Entry 7RIQ (X-ray diffraction, 3.00 A resolution); this record covers chains A and B of the 13 polymer chains in the assembly.

== Chain A ==
Molecule: DNA-directed RNA polymerase II subunit RPB1
Source organism: Saccharomyces cerevisiae (strain ATCC 204508 / S288c)
Notes: EC 2.7.7.6
UniProt: P04050 (RPB1_YEAST); numbering as in UniProt (aligned over 1-1733)
Amino-acid sequence (1733 residues; row label = number of the first residue in the row):
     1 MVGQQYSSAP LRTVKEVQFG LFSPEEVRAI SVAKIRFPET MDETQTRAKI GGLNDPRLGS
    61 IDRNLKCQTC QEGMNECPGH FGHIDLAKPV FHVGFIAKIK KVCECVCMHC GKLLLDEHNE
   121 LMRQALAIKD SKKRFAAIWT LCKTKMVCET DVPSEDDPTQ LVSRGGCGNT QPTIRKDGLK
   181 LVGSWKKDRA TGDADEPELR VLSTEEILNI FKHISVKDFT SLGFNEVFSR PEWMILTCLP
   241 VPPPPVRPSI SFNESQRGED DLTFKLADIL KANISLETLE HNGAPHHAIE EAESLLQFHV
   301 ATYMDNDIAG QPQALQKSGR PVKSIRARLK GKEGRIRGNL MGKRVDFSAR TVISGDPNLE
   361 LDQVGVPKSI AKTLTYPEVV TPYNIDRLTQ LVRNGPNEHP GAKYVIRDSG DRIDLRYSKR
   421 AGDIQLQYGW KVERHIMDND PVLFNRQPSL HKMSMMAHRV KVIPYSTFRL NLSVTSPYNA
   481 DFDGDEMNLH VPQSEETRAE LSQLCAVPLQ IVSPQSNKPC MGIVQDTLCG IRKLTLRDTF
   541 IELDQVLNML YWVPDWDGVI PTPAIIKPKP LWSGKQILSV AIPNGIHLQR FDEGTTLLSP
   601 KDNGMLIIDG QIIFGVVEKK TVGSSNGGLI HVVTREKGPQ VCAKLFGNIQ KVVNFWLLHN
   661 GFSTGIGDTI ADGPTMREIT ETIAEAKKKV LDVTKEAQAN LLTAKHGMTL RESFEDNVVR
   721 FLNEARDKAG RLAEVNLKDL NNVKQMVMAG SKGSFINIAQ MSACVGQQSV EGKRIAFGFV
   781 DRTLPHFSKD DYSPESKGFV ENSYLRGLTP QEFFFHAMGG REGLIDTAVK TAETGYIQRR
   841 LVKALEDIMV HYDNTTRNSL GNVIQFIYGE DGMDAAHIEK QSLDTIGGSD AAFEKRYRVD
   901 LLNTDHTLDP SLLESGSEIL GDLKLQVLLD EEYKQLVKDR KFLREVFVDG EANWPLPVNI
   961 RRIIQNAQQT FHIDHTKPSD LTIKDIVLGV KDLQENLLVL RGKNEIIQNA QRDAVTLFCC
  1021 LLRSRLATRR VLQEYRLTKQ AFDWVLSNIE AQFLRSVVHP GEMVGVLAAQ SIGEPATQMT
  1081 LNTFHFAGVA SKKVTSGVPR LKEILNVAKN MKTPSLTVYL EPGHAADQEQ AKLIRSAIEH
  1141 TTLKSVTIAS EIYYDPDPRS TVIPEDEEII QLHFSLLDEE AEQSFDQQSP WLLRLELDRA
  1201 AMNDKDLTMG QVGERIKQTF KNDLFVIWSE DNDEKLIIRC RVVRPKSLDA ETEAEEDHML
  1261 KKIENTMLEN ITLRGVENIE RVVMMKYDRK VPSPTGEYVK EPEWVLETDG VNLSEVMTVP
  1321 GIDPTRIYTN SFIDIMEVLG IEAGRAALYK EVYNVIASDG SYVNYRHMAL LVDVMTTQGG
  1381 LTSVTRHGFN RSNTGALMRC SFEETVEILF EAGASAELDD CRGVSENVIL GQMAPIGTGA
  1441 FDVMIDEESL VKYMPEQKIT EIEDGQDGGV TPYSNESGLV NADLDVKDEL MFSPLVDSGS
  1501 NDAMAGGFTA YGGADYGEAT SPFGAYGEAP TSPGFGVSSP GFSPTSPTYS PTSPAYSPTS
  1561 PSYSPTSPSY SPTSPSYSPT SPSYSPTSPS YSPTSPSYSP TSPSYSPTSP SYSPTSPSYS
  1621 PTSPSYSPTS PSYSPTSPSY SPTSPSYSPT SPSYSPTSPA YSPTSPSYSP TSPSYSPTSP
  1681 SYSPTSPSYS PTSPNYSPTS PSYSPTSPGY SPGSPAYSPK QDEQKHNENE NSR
Disordered / not traced: 1-2, 154-160, 187-198, 250-256, 1082-1091, 1177-1187, 1447-1733
Metal / ion sites: Zn2+ site 1: C67, C70, C77, H80; Zn2+ site 2: C107, C110, C148; Mg2+: D483 (shared with 1 residue of chain R)
Curated features (UniProtKB/Swiss-Prot):
  - region: P248 to D260 (Lid loop), N306 to K323 (Rudder loop), P810 to E822 (Bridging helix)
  - binding site (Zn(2+)): C67, C70, C77, H80, C107, C110, C148, C167
  - binding site (Mg(2+)): D481, D483, D485
  - modified residue: T1471 (Phosphothreonine)
  - cross-link (Glycyl lysine isopeptide (Lys-Gly)): K695 (interchain with G-Cter in ubiquitin), K1246 (interchain with G-Cter in ubiquitin), K1350 (interchain with G-Cter in ubiquitin)
  - natural variant: S1653 to P1659 (deletion: In strain: A364A)
  - mutagenesis: K1246 (K1246R: Impairs ubiquitination during transcription stress)

== Chain B ==
Molecule: DNA-directed RNA polymerase II subunit RPB2
Source organism: Saccharomyces cerevisiae (strain ATCC 204508 / S288c)
Notes: EC 2.7.7.6
UniProt: P08518 (RPB2_YEAST); residue numbers follow UniProt; this construct covers 1-1224
Amino-acid sequence (1224 residues; numbered 1 to 1224; the number before each row is that of its first residue):
     1 MSDLANSEKY YDEDPYGFED ESAPITAEDS WAVISAFFRE KGLVSQQLDS FNQFVDYTLQ
    61 DIICEDSTLI LEQLAQHTTE SDNISRKYEI SFGKIYVTKP MVNESDGVTH ALYPQEARLR
   121 NLTYSSGLFV DVKKRTYEAI DVPGRELKYE LIAEESEDDS ESGKVFIGRL PIMLRSKNCY
   181 LSEATESDLY KLKECPFDMG GYFIINGSEK VLIAQERSAG NIVQVFKKAA PSPISHVAEI
   241 RSALEKGSRF ISTLQVKLYG REGSSARTIK ATLPYIKQDI PIVIIFRALG IIPDGEILEH
   301 ICYDVNDWQM LEMLKPCVED GFVIQDRETA LDFIGRRGTA LGIKKEKRIQ YAKDILQKEF
   361 LPHITQLEGF ESRKAFFLGY MINRLLLCAL DRKDQDDRDH FGKKRLDLAG PLLAQLFKTL
   421 FKKLTKDIFR YMQRTVEEAH DFNMKLAINA KTITSGLKYA LATGNWGEQK KAMSSRAGVS
   481 QVLNRYTYSS TLSHLRRTNT PIGRDGKLAK PRQLHNTHWG LVCPAETPEG QACGLVKNLS
   541 LMSCISVGTD PMPIITFLSE WGMEPLEDYV PHQSPDATRV FVNGVWHGVH RNPARLMETL
   601 RTLRRKGDIN PEVSMIRDIR EKELKIFTDA GRVYRPLFIV EDDESLGHKE LKVRKGHIAK
   661 LMATEYQDIE GGFEDVEEYT WSSLLNEGLV EYIDAEEEES ILIAMQPEDL EPAEANEEND
   721 LDVDPAKRIR VSHHATTFTH CEIHPSMILG VAASIIPFPD HNQSPRNTYQ SAMGKQAMGV
   781 FLTNYNVRMD TMANILYYPQ KPLGTTRAME YLKFRELPAG QNAIVAIACY SGYNQEDSMI
   841 MNQSSIDRGL FRSLFFRSYM DQEKKYGMSI TETFEKPQRT NTLRMKHGTY DKLDDDGLIA
   901 PGVRVSGEDV IIGKTTPISP DEEELGQRTA YHSKRDASTP LRSTENGIVD QVLVTTNQDG
   961 LKFVKVRVRT TKIPQIGDKF ASRHGQKGTI GITYRREDMP FTAEGIVPDL IINPHAIPSR
  1021 MTVAHLIECL LSKVAALSGN EGDASPFTDI TVEGISKLLR EHGYQSRGFE VMYNGHTGKK
  1081 LMAQIFFGPT YYQRLRHMVD DKIHARARGP MQVLTRQPVE GRSRDGGLRF GEMERDCMIA
  1141 HGAASFLKER LMEASDAFRV HICGICGLMT VIAKLNHNQF ECKGCDNKID IYQIHIPYAA
  1201 KLLFQELMAM NITPRLYTDR SRDF
Disordered / not traced: 1-19, 75-85, 139-161, 338-344, 439-445, 504-507, 644-646, 669-675, 715-720, 920-929, 1222-1224
Metal / ion sites: Zn2+: C1163, C1166, C1182, C1185

== Interface between chain A and chain B ==
Contacting residue pairs (393; chain A residue first):
  Q4(A) - F1158(B)
  Q4(A) - R1159(B)  hydrogen bond (side chain-backbone)
  Q5(A) - R1159(B)  hydrogen bond (backbone-side chain)
  Q5(A) - L1175(B)
  Y6(A) - L1175(B)
  S7(A) - H1161(B)  hydrogen bond
  S7(A) - L1175(B)
  S7(A) - F1180(B)
  S7(A) - Q1193(B)
  S8(A) - N1178(B)
  S8(A) - F1180(B)
  A9(A) - F1180(B)
  A9(A) - I1191(B)  hydrophobic
  A9(A) - Q1193(B)  hydrogen bond (backbone-side chain)
  P10(A) - I1191(B)
  P10(A) - Y1192(B)
  P10(A) - Q1193(B)  hydrogen bond (backbone-backbone)
  L11(A) - Q1193(B)
  L11(A) - H1195(B)
  R12(A) - Y1192(B)
  R12(A) - Q1193(B)  hydrogen bond (backbone-backbone)
  R12(A) - I1194(B)
  R12(A) - T1218(B)
  T13(A) - T1218(B)
  V14(A) - I1194(B)  hydrophobic
  V14(A) - L1216(B)  hydrophobic
  V14(A) - Y1217(B)
  K15(A) - Y1217(B)  hydrogen bond (backbone-backbone)
  K15(A) - T1218(B)
  K15(A) - R1220(B)
  E16(A) - R1215(B)
  E16(A) - L1216(B)
  E16(A) - Y1217(B)  hydrogen bond (backbone-backbone)
  E16(A) - R1220(B)
  E16(A) - S1221(B)  hydrogen bond (side chain-backbone)
  V17(A) - R1215(B)
  V17(A) - L1216(B)  hydrophobic
  Q18(A) - T1213(B)
  Q18(A) - R1215(B)  hydrogen bond (backbone-backbone)
  F19(A) - T1213(B)
  G20(A) - I1212(B)
  G20(A) - T1213(B)  hydrogen bond (backbone-backbone)
  L21(A) - N1211(B)
  L21(A) - T1213(B)
  F22(A) - L1168(B)  hydrophobic
  F22(A) - M1208(B)  hydrophobic
  F22(A) - N1211(B)  hydrogen bond (backbone-backbone)
  F22(A) - T1213(B)
  E26(A) - C1166(B)
  E26(A) - R1215(B)  salt bridge
  A29(A) - K1183(B)
  A29(A) - G1184(B)
  I30(A) - T1170(B)
  I30(A) - K1183(B)
  S31(A) - K1183(B)
  V32(A) - K1183(B)
  T69(A) - I1172(B)
  T69(A) - K1174(B)
  E72(A) - N1176(B)  hydrogen bond
  M74(A) - R1116(B)  hydrogen bond (backbone-side chain)
  N75(A) - R1116(B)
  N75(A) - F1158(B)
  E76(A) - F1158(B)
  E76(A) - R1159(B)  salt bridge
  G79(A) - K1201(B)
  G79(A) - Q1205(B)
  H80(A) - I1172(B)
  F81(A) - Q1205(B)
  F81(A) - M1208(B)  hydrophobic
  F81(A) - A1209(B)
  H92(A) - M1210(B)  hydrogen bond (side chain-backbone)
  P240(A) - M1208(B)
  P240(A) - A1209(B)
  P243(A) - Q1205(B)
  P245(A) - L1114(B)
  P245(A) - Y1198(B)
  P245(A) - K1201(B)
  V246(A) - L1114(B)
  V246(A) - Q1205(B)
  V246(A) - E1206(B)
  P248(A) - L1114(B)
  Y303(A) - A1209(B)
  M304(A) - A1209(B)
  M304(A) - M1210(B)  hydrophobic
  I325(A) - M1210(B)  hydrophobic
  R328(A) - L1114(B)
  R328(A) - E1206(B)
  L329(A) - L1203(B)  hydrophobic
  L329(A) - E1206(B)
  R335(A) - L1114(B)
  R335(A) - L1202(B)
  R335(A) - E1206(B)  salt bridge
  I336(A) - L1203(B)  hydrophobic
  R337(A) - R1129(B)  hydrogen bond (backbone-side chain)
  R337(A) - E1132(B)  salt bridge
  G338(A) - R1129(B)  hydrogen bond (backbone-side chain)
  N339(A) - Q1117(B)  hydrogen bond (backbone-side chain)
  N339(A) - A1199(B)
  L340(A) - A1199(B)  hydrophobic
  L340(A) - A1200(B)
  L340(A) - L1203(B)  hydrophobic
  M341(A) - E1132(B)
  M341(A) - R1135(B)
  G342(A) - R1129(B)  hydrogen bond (backbone-side chain)
  G342(A) - F1130(B)
  K343(A) - Q1117(B)
  K343(A) - R1129(B)
  K343(A) - F1130(B)  hydrogen bond (backbone-backbone)
  K343(A) - L1151(B)  hydrogen bond (side chain-backbone)
  K343(A) - S1155(B)
  K343(A) - D1156(B)  salt bridge
  K343(A) - P1197(B)
  R344(A) - P1118(B)
  R344(A) - V1119(B)
  R344(A) - E1120(B)
  R344(A) - G1127(B)  hydrogen bond (side chain-backbone)
  R344(A) - L1128(B)
  R344(A) - R1129(B)
  R344(A) - S1155(B)  hydrogen bond (backbone-side chain)
  V345(A) - P1118(B)
  V345(A) - G1127(B)
  V345(A) - L1128(B)  hydrogen bond (backbone-backbone)
  V345(A) - F1130(B)  hydrophobic
  V345(A) - R1150(B)
  V345(A) - A1154(B)
  D346(A) - R1106(B)  salt bridge
  D346(A) - R1108(B)
  D346(A) - G1109(B)
  D346(A) - M1111(B)
  D346(A) - P1118(B)
  D346(A) - R1150(B)  hydrogen bond (backbone-side chain)
  D346(A) - A1154(B)  hydrogen bond (backbone-backbone)
  F347(A) - R1106(B)  hydrogen bond (backbone-backbone)
  F347(A) - A1107(B)  hydrophobic
  F347(A) - R1150(B)  hydrogen bond (backbone-side chain)
  S348(A) - A1105(B)
  S348(A) - R1106(B)  hydrogen bond (backbone-backbone)
  S348(A) - L1128(B)  hydrogen bond (side chain-backbone)
  A349(A) - H1104(B)
  A349(A) - A1105(B)  hydrophobic
  A349(A) - L1128(B)
  R350(A) - K1102(B)
  R350(A) - I1103(B)
  R350(A) - H1104(B)  hydrogen bond (backbone-backbone)
  R350(A) - L1128(B)
  T351(A) - V1099(B)
  T351(A) - I1103(B)
  V352(A) - K1102(B)
  G355(A) - Y833(B)
  D356(A) - Y833(B)  hydrogen bond
  P357(A) - S831(B)
  P357(A) - G832(B)
  P357(A) - Y833(B)
  N358(A) - Y833(B)  hydrogen bond
  T373(A) - A1105(B)
  T373(A) - A1107(B)
  L374(A) - R1106(B)
  Y404(A) - R1108(B)
  R412(A) - R1108(B)
  E433(A) - R1108(B)  salt bridge
  L443(A) - M1138(B)  hydrophobic
  L443(A) - F1146(B)  hydrophobic
  N445(A) - E1134(B)
  Q447(A) - R1129(B)
  Q447(A) - E1134(B)  hydrogen bond
  S449(A) - M1133(B)
  S449(A) - E1134(B)  hydrogen bond
  S449(A) - C1137(B)
  H451(A) - C1137(B)  hydrogen bond (backbone-side chain)
  K452(A) - A1140(B)  hydrogen bond (side chain-backbone)
  K452(A) - H1141(B)  hydrogen bond (backbone-side chain)
  M455(A) - F1130(B)  hydrophobic
  M455(A) - E1134(B)
  M455(A) - C1137(B)  hydrophobic
  M455(A) - M1138(B)  hydrophobic
  M455(A) - H1141(B)  hydrogen bond (backbone-side chain)
  Y465(A) - I976(B)  hydrophobic
  S466(A) - Q975(B)  hydrogen bond
  S466(A) - V1099(B)
  S466(A) - D1100(B)  hydrogen bond
  S466(A) - I1103(B)
  T467(A) - I976(B)
  T467(A) - G977(B)
  R469(A) - Y833(B)
  R469(A) - I976(B)
  R469(A) - G991(B)  hydrogen bond (side chain-backbone)
  L472(A) - Q835(B)
  T475(A) - E836(B)  hydrogen bond
  D481(A) - E836(B)
  D481(A) - D837(B)
  F482(A) - Q835(B)
  F482(A) - E836(B)  hydrogen bond (backbone-backbone)
  F482(A) - D837(B)
  F482(A) - S838(B)  hydrogen bond (backbone-backbone)
  F482(A) - G988(B)
  F482(A) - T989(B)  hydrogen bond (backbone-backbone)
  D483(A) - K979(B)
  D483(A) - K987(B)  salt bridge
  D483(A) - G988(B)
  D483(A) - T989(B)
  G484(A) - T989(B)
  E486(A) - K1102(B)  salt bridge
  N488(A) - L1128(B)
  H490(A) - F1130(B)
  H490(A) - R1150(B)  hydrogen bond
  V491(A) - R1150(B)  hydrogen bond (backbone-side chain)
  P492(A) - E1149(B)
  Q493(A) - E1149(B)  hydrogen bond (backbone-side chain)
  S494(A) - E1149(B)  hydrogen bond
  T497(A) - F1146(B)
  T497(A) - E1149(B)  hydrogen bond
  E500(A) - A1143(B)
  E500(A) - A1144(B)
  E500(A) - S1145(B)  hydrogen bond
  E500(A) - F1146(B)  hydrogen bond (side chain-backbone)
  L501(A) - F1146(B)  hydrophobic
  C505(A) - H1141(B)
  Q510(A) - H1141(B)
  Q525(A) - Q835(B)
  Q525(A) - E836(B)  hydrogen bond
  Q525(A) - N1013(B)
  Q525(A) - H1015(B)  hydrogen bond (backbone-side chain)
  D526(A) - C829(B)  hydrogen bond
  D526(A) - G832(B)
  D526(A) - Q835(B)
  D526(A) - N1013(B)  hydrogen bond
  D526(A) - H1015(B)  salt bridge
  C529(A) - H1015(B)
  N654(A) - Q835(B)
  L658(A) - Y830(B)  hydrophobic
  L658(A) - S831(B)
  L658(A) - N1074(B)  hydrogen bond (backbone-side chain)
  L658(A) - L1081(B)
  H659(A) - N1074(B)  hydrogen bond
  H659(A) - T1077(B)
  N660(A) - L1081(B)
  N660(A) - M1082(B)  hydrogen bond (backbone-backbone)
  N660(A) - A1083(B)  hydrogen bond (backbone-backbone)
  G661(A) - A1083(B)
  F662(A) - I827(B)
  F662(A) - A828(B)
  F662(A) - C829(B)  hydrogen bond (backbone-backbone)
  F662(A) - P1014(B)
  F662(A) - H1015(B)
  F662(A) - A1083(B)
  S663(A) - I827(B)  hydrogen bond (side chain-backbone)
  S663(A) - P1014(B)
  S663(A) - Q1084(B)
  S663(A) - I1085(B)
  S663(A) - F1086(B)  hydrogen bond (side chain-backbone)
  T664(A) - P1014(B)
  T664(A) - I1017(B)
  T664(A) - F1069(B)
  G665(A) - L1026(B)
  G665(A) - F1069(B)
  G665(A) - F1086(B)
  I666(A) - L1026(B)  hydrophobic
  I666(A) - R1067(B)
  I670(A) - R1067(B)
  T680(A) - I729(B)
  M746(A) - H1015(B)  hydrogen bond
  M746(A) - P1018(B)  hydrophobic
  S751(A) - H1015(B)
  K752(A) - H1015(B)
  K752(A) - S1019(B)
  N757(A) - P1018(B)
  N757(A) - M1021(B)
  Q760(A) - M1021(B)
  M761(A) - M1021(B)  hydrophobic
  M761(A) - V1023(B)  hydrophobic
  E771(A) - K510(B)  salt bridge
  I775(A) - N516(B)
  A776(A) - N516(B)  hydrogen bond (backbone-side chain)
  G778(A) - H400(B)
  G778(A) - H515(B)
  G778(A) - N516(B)
  F779(A) - N516(B)
  F779(A) - T517(B)
  F779(A) - E698(B)
  F779(A) - E699(B)
  V780(A) - E699(B)
  R782(A) - E698(B)  hydrogen bond (side chain-backbone)
  R782(A) - E699(B)  hydrogen bond (side chain-backbone)
  R782(A) - S700(B)
  R782(A) - I701(B)  hydrogen bond (side chain-backbone)
  R782(A) - L702(B)
  T783(A) - N516(B)  hydrogen bond (backbone-side chain)
  P785(A) - E698(B)
  P785(A) - I701(B)
  P785(A) - L702(B)
  P785(A) - I703(B)  hydrogen bond (backbone-backbone)
  H786(A) - W519(B)
  H786(A) - I703(B)
  H786(A) - M705(B)
  H786(A) - E742(B)  salt bridge
  F787(A) - L702(B)
  S788(A) - L702(B)
  S788(A) - A735(B)
  K789(A) - R620(B)
  E801(A) - I729(B)
  E801(A) - V731(B)
  N802(A) - R728(B)
  N802(A) - I729(B)  hydrogen bond (side chain-backbone)
  Y804(A) - H761(B)  hydrogen bond (backbone-side chain)
  Y804(A) - N762(B)
  Y804(A) - Q763(B)
  Y804(A) - M1021(B)  hydrophobic
  Y804(A) - V1023(B)  hydrophobic
  L805(A) - H761(B)  hydrogen bond (backbone-side chain)
  R806(A) - P725(B)  hydrogen bond (side chain-backbone)
  R806(A) - A726(B)
  R806(A) - K727(B)
  R806(A) - R728(B)
  R806(A) - I729(B)
  R806(A) - H761(B)
  G807(A) - R728(B)
  G807(A) - D760(B)
  G807(A) - H761(B)
  L808(A) - R728(B)  hydrogen bond (backbone-side chain)
  L808(A) - D760(B)  hydrogen bond (backbone-backbone)
  L808(A) - F1047(B)
  T809(A) - I729(B)
  T809(A) - F1047(B)
  P810(A) - W519(B)
  P810(A) - M705(B)  hydrophobic
  P810(A) - P745(B)  hydrophobic
  P810(A) - F1047(B)
  Q811(A) - M705(B)
  F813(A) - P524(B)  hydrophobic
  F813(A) - L749(B)  hydrophobic
  F813(A) - P759(B)
  F813(A) - N767(B)
  F814(A) - L514(B)  hydrophobic
  F814(A) - H515(B)
  F814(A) - W519(B)  hydrophobic
  H816(A) - S764(B)  hydrogen bond (backbone-side chain)
  A817(A) - P524(B)  hydrophobic
  A817(A) - S764(B)
  M818(A) - L514(B)
  M818(A) - N516(B)
  G820(A) - S764(B)
  R821(A) - R512(B)
  R821(A) - L514(B)
  R821(A) - C523(B)
  R821(A) - P524(B)  hydrogen bond (side chain-backbone)
  R821(A) - A525(B)
  R821(A) - T527(B)
  E822(A) - Q513(B)
  L824(A) - P765(B)  hydrophobic
  L824(A) - T768(B)
  L824(A) - Y769(B)
  I825(A) - R512(B)
  I825(A) - Q513(B)
  A828(A) - G530(B)
  R839(A) - E1132(B)  salt bridge
  V842(A) - D1136(B)
  K843(A) - R1135(B)
  E846(A) - R1135(B)  salt bridge
  M1063(A) - I1139(B)
  V1066(A) - D1136(B)
  Q1070(A) - D1136(B)  hydrogen bond (side chain-backbone)
  Q1070(A) - C1137(B)
  Q1070(A) - A1140(B)
  K1262(A) - S265(B)  hydrogen bond
  N1265(A) - G263(B)  hydrogen bond (side chain-backbone)
  E1269(A) - G263(B)
  V1406(A) - M1210(B)  hydrophobic
  L1409(A) - L1207(B)  hydrophobic
  F1410(A) - M1210(B)  hydrophobic
  F1410(A) - I1212(B)  hydrophobic
  R1422(A) - R1220(B)
  V1424(A) - I1139(B)  hydrophobic
  V1428(A) - L1147(B)  hydrophobic
  V1428(A) - L1151(B)  hydrophobic
  I1429(A) - P1197(B)
  I1429(A) - A1200(B)
  L1430(A) - H1195(B)
  L1430(A) - I1196(B)
  L1430(A) - P1197(B)
  G1431(A) - K1148(B)
  G1431(A) - M1152(B)
  G1431(A) - P1197(B)
  M1433(A) - A1144(B)  hydrophobic
  M1433(A) - S1145(B)
  M1433(A) - K1148(B)
  A1434(A) - A1144(B)
  I1436(A) - I1139(B)  hydrophobic
  I1436(A) - G1142(B)
  I1436(A) - A1144(B)
  T1438(A) - G1142(B)
  T1438(A) - A1144(B)
  T1438(A) - S1145(B)
  G1439(A) - A1144(B)
Other interface residues (no listed pair), chain A (215 interface residues in all): Q68, C70, Q71, P78, F95, F228, W233, L236, P242, G319, R326, I353, S354, S369, I370, P448, L450, A480, E496, L504, V524, L657, G667, D668, V743, G753, V770, D781, L784, E795, Q838, K1144, G1413, D1420, S1425, Q1432, G1437
Other interface residues (no listed pair), chain B (192 interface residues in all): S264, D397, K471, A509, H518, Q531, C533, A704, R730, I748, N834, R1020, I1027, L1030, V1052, H1076, K1080, T1115, A1173, E1181, F1204, P1214

== In short ==
Chain A and chain B form an interface of 215 and 192 residues respectively; the contacts include 82 hydrogen
bonds and 14 salt bridges. Polar contacts include E26(A)-R1215(B), E76(A)-R1159(B) and R335(A)-E1206(B).
Chain A is DNA-directed RNA polymerase II subunit RPB1 and chain B is DNA-directed RNA polymerase II subunit
RPB2, both from Saccharomyces cerevisiae (strain ATCC 204508 / S288c); the structure, RNA polymerase II
elongation complex scaffold 1 without polyamide, was determined by X-ray diffraction, deposited together with
7RIM, 7RIP, 7RIW, 7RIX and 7RIY.
